PDB entry 6K15 | electron microscopy, 3.40 A resolution | chains F and D of the 13 polymer chains in the assembly

# Chain F
Molecule: Chromatin structure-remodeling complex subunit RSC7
From: Saccharomyces cerevisiae S288c
UniProt: P32832 (RSC7_YEAST); residue numbers follow UniProt; this construct covers 1-435
Chain sequence (435 residues; numbered 1 to 435; the number before each row is that of its first residue):
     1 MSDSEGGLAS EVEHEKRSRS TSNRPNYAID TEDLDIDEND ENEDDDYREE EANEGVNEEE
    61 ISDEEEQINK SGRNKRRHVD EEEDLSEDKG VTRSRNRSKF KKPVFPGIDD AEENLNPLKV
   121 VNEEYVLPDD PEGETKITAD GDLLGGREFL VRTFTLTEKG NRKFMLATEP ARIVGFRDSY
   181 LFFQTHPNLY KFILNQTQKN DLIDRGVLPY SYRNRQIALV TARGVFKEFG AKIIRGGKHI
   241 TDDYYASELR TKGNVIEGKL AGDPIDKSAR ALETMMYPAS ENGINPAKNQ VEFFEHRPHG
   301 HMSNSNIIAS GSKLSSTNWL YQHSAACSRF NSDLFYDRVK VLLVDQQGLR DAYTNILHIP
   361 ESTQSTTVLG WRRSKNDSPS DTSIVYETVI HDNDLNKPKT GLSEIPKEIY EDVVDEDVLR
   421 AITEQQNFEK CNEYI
Disordered / not traced: 1-316, 435
UniProt features mapped onto this chain:
  - modified residue: Ser86 (Phosphoserine)

# Chain D
Molecule: Chromatin structure-remodeling complex protein RSC8
From: Saccharomyces cerevisiae S288C
UniProt: P43609 (RSC8_YEAST); residue numbers follow UniProt; this construct covers 1-557
Chain sequence (557 residues; numbered 1 to 557; the number before each row is that of its first residue):
     1 MSDTEKDKDV PMVDSHEATE EPPTTSTNTP SFPHLAQEQA KEESATLGAE VAHKKINYEQ
    61 EAQKLEEKAL RFLAKQTHPV IIPSFASWFD ISKIHEIEKR SNPDFFNDSS RFKTPKAYKD
   121 TRNFIINTYR LSPYEYLTIT AVRRNVAMDV ASIVKIHAFL EKWGLINYQI DPRTKPSLIG
   181 PSFTGHFQVV LDTPQGLKPF LPENVIKQEV EGGDGAEPQV KKEFPVNLTI KKNVYDSAQD
   241 FNALQDESRN SRQIHKVYIC HTCGNESINV RYHNLRARDT NLCSRCFQEG HFGANFQSSD
   301 FIRLENNGNS VKKNWSDQEM LLLLEGIEMY EDQWEKIADH VGGHKRVEDC IEKFLSLPIE
   361 DNYIREVVGS TLNGKGGDSR DGSVSGSKLM ECVNDAVQTL LQGDDKLGKV SDKSREISEK
   421 YIEESQAIIQ ELVKLTMEKL ESKFTKLCDL ETQLEMEKLK YVKESEKMLN DRLSLSKQIL
   481 DLNKSLEELN VSKKLVLISE QVDSGIQLVE KDQEGDDEDG NTATGHGVKR VGKEGEEVGE
   541 GDSIAKLQPQ VYKPWSL
Disordered / not traced: 1-66, 203-220, 247-310, 369-386, 400-414, 487-557

# Chain F / chain D interface
Residue-residue contacts (72; chain F residue first):
  Thr317(F) - Arg71(D)
  Asn318(F) - Arg71(D)  hydrogen bond
  Trp319(F) - Lys68(D)
  Leu320(F) - Phe72(D)  hydrophobic
  Tyr321(F) - Phe72(D)  hydrophobic
  Tyr321(F) - Gln76(D)
  His323(F) - Asn145(D)  hydrogen bond
  Ser324(F) - Phe72(D)
  Ser324(F) - Phe124(D)
  Ser324(F) - Thr128(D)  hydrogen bond
  Ser324(F) - Leu131(D)
  Ala326(F) - Arg144(D)
  Cys327(F) - Phe124(D)  hydrophobic
  Cys327(F) - Ala141(D)  hydrogen bond (side chain-backbone)
  Cys327(F) - Asn145(D)  hydrogen bond
  Ser328(F) - Ser132(D)  hydrogen bond
  Phe330(F) - Ala141(D)  hydrophobic
  Phe330(F) - Arg144(D)
  Asn331(F) - Tyr136(D)  hydrogen bond (side chain-backbone)
  Asn331(F) - Leu137(D)
  Asn331(F) - Thr138(D)
  Asn331(F) - Ala141(D)
  Ser332(F) - Glu135(D)  hydrogen bond
  Phe335(F) - Arg173(D)
  Phe335(F) - Thr174(D)
  Arg338(F) - Thr174(D)
  Arg338(F) - Pro176(D)
  Ile356(F) - Pro181(D)  hydrophobic
  His358(F) - Ile179(D)
  His358(F) - Gly180(D)  hydrogen bond (side chain-backbone)
  His358(F) - Pro181(D)
  Ile359(F) - Ile179(D)
  Ile359(F) - Gly180(D)  hydrogen bond (backbone-backbone)
  Pro360(F) - Ser177(D)
  Pro360(F) - Ile179(D)
  Glu361(F) - Ser177(D)  hydrogen bond (backbone-side chain)
  Glu361(F) - Leu178(D)
  Glu361(F) - Pro181(D)
  Ser362(F) - Ser177(D)  hydrogen bond (backbone-side chain)
  Gln364(F) - Ser182(D)
  Gln364(F) - Phe183(D)  hydrogen bond (side chain-backbone)
  Ser365(F) - Phe183(D)
  Thr366(F) - Phe183(D)
  Thr367(F) - Phe183(D)
  Trp371(F) - Pro202(D)
  Arg373(F) - Pro202(D)
  Tyr386(F) - His186(D)  hydrogen bond (side chain-backbone)
  Tyr386(F) - Phe187(D)
  Tyr386(F) - Gln188(D)
  Pro398(F) - Tyr168(D)  hydrophobic
  Thr400(F) - Phe85(D)
  Thr400(F) - Glu161(D)
  Thr400(F) - Lys162(D)
  Thr400(F) - Gly164(D)
  Thr400(F) - Tyr168(D)
  Gly401(F) - Lys162(D)
  Leu402(F) - Phe85(D)  hydrophobic
  Leu402(F) - Lys162(D)
  Leu402(F) - Trp163(D)  hydrophobic
  Ile405(F) - Lys162(D)
  Ile405(F) - Trp163(D)  hydrophobic
  Glu408(F) - Arg100(D)  hydrogen bond (backbone-side chain)
  Ile409(F) - Ile97(D)
  Ile409(F) - Arg100(D)  hydrogen bond (backbone-side chain)
  Asp412(F) - Glu96(D)
  Asp412(F) - Ile97(D)
  Asp412(F) - Arg100(D)  salt bridge
  Val418(F) - Trp88(D)
  Ala421(F) - Ser84(D)
  Ala421(F) - Phe85(D)  hydrophobic
  Ile422(F) - Phe85(D)  hydrophobic
  Gln425(F) - Phe85(D)
Also at the interface, not in a pair above, chain F (49 interface residues in all): Ala325, Leu342, Leu349, Leu357, Val368, Ile384, Glu404, Tyr410, Val413
Also at the interface, not in a pair above, chain D (43 interface residues in all): Ser87, Thr140, Leu201

# Summary
Chain F and chain D form an interface of 49 and 43 residues respectively; the contacts include 16 hydrogen
bonds and 1 salt bridge. Among the polar pairs are Asp412(F)-Arg100(D), Asn318(F)-Arg71(D) and
His323(F)-Asn145(D).
Here chain F is Chromatin structure-remodeling complex subunit RSC7 (Saccharomyces cerevisiae S288c) and chain
D is Chromatin structure-remodeling complex protein RSC8 (Saccharomyces cerevisiae S288C). Entry 6K15 (RSC
substrate-recruitment module) was determined by electron microscopy together with 6KW3 and 6KW4 from the same
study.
